Entry 6G56 (X-ray diffraction, 2.15 A resolution); this record covers chains A and B.

[Chain A (and B)]
Molecule: Alanine racemase 1
From: Staphylococcus aureus (strain Mu50 / ATCC 700699)
Notes: EC 5.1.1.1; chain B of this document is another copy of the same molecule, construct and numbering; everything in this record applies to it too
UniProtKB: P63479 (ALR1_STAAM); numbering as in UniProt (aligned over 2-382)
Chain sequence (404 residues; numbered -21 to 382; the number before each row is that of its first residue; numbers below 1 keep their minus sign (Met-21 is residue -21)):
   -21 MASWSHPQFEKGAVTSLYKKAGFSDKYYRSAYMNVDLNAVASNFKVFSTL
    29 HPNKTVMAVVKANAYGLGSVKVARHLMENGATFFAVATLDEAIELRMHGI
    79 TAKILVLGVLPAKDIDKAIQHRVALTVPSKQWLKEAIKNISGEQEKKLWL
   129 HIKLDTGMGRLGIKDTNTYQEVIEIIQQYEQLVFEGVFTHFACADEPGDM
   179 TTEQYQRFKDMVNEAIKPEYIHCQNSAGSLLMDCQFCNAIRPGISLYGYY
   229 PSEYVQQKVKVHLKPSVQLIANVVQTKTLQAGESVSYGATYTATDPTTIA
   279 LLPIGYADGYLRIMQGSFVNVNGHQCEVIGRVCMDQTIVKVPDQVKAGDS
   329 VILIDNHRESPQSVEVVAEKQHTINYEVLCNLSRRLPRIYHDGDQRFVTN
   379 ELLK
Not modelled in the structure: -21 to 1 (chain B: -21 to 0)
Construct notes: initiating methionine (-21); expression tag (-20 to 1)

[Interface between chain A and chain B]
Contacting residue pairs - 132 pairs, chain A then chain B:
  Tyr5(A) - Asp68(B)
  Tyr6(A) - Leu67(B)  hydrophobic
  Tyr6(A) - Asp68(B)  hydrogen bond (backbone-side chain)
  Tyr6(A) - Ile71(B)  hydrophobic
  Tyr6(A) - Leu88(B)
  Tyr6(A) - Pro89(B)
  Tyr6(A) - Asp92(B)
  Tyr6(A) - Lys95(B)
  Arg7(A) - Thr66(B)
  Arg7(A) - Asp68(B)
  Ser8(A) - Pro89(B)
  Lys39(A) - Met312(B)  hydrogen bond
  Lys39(A) - Asp313(B)  salt bridge
  Ala40(A) - Ala285(B)  hydrophobic
  Ala40(A) - Met312(B)  hydrophobic
  Ala40(A) - Arg363(B)
  Asn41(A) - Arg362(B)
  Tyr43(A) - Met312(B)  hydrophobic
  Ala65(A) - Asp313(B)
  Ala65(A) - Arg363(B)
  Thr66(A) - Arg7(B)
  Leu67(A) - Tyr6(B)  hydrophobic
  Asp68(A) - Tyr5(B)
  Asp68(A) - Tyr6(B)  hydrogen bond (side chain-backbone)
  Asp68(A) - Arg7(B)
  Asp68(A) - Asn378(B)  hydrogen bond
  Asp68(A) - Leu380(B)
  Asp68(A) - Leu381(B)
  Glu69(A) - Arg363(B)  salt bridge
  Glu69(A) - Leu380(B)
  Ile71(A) - Tyr6(B)  hydrophobic
  Ile71(A) - Leu381(B)  hydrophobic
  Glu72(A) - Arg362(B)  salt bridge
  Glu72(A) - Leu380(B)
  Met75(A) - Leu381(B)
  Met75(A) - Lys382(B)
  Val87(A) - Val252(B)  hydrophobic
  Leu88(A) - Tyr6(B)
  Pro89(A) - Tyr6(B)
  Pro89(A) - Arg7(B)
  Pro89(A) - Ser8(B)
  Asp92(A) - Tyr5(B)
  Asp92(A) - Tyr6(B)
  Lys95(A) - Tyr6(B)
  Pro106(A) - Gln253(B)  hydrogen bond (backbone-side chain)
  Gln109(A) - Ala325(B)
  Asp133(A) - Lys255(B)  salt bridge
  Gly135(A) - Ser262(B)
  Met136(A) - Ser262(B)
  Met136(A) - Val263(B)
  Met136(A) - Ser264(B)  hydrogen bond (backbone-backbone)
  Met136(A) - Tyr265(B)  hydrophobic
  Gly137(A) - Lys255(B)
  Gly137(A) - Ser262(B)
  Gly137(A) - Val263(B)
  Gly137(A) - Ile277(B)
  Arg138(A) - Lys255(B)  hydrogen bond (backbone-side chain)
  Arg138(A) - Leu279(B)
  Arg138(A) - Gln314(B)  hydrogen bond
  Leu139(A) - Val252(B)  hydrophobic
  Leu139(A) - Gln253(B)
  Leu139(A) - Lys255(B)
  Leu139(A) - Gln314(B)
  Gly140(A) - Gln253(B)  hydrogen bond (backbone-side chain)
  Gly140(A) - Lys255(B)  hydrogen bond (backbone-side chain)
  Lys142(A) - Thr256(B)  hydrogen bond (side chain-backbone)
  Lys142(A) - Glu261(B)  salt bridge
  His168(A) - Tyr265(B)  hydrogen bond
  Ala170(A) - Ser264(B)
  Ala170(A) - Tyr265(B)
  Ala170(A) - Gly266(B)  hydrogen bond (backbone-backbone)
  Cys171(A) - Gly266(B)
  Glu174(A) - Gly266(B)
  Val252(A) - Val87(B)  hydrophobic
  Gln253(A) - Pro106(B)  hydrogen bond (side chain-backbone)
  Gln253(A) - Leu139(B)
  Lys255(A) - Leu139(B)
  Lys255(A) - Lys142(B)
  Glu261(A) - Lys142(B)  salt bridge
  Ser262(A) - Gly135(B)
  Val263(A) - Met136(B)
  Val263(A) - Gly137(B)
  Val263(A) - Leu139(B)  hydrophobic
  Ser264(A) - Met136(B)  hydrogen bond (backbone-backbone)
  Ser264(A) - Gly137(B)  hydrogen bond (backbone-backbone)
  Ser264(A) - Arg138(B)  hydrogen bond (backbone-side chain)
  Ser264(A) - Ala170(B)
  Tyr265(A) - Arg138(B)
  Tyr265(A) - Leu139(B)  hydrogen bond (side chain-backbone)
  Tyr284(A) - Tyr354(B)
  Tyr284(A) - Glu355(B)
  Ala285(A) - Ala40(B)  hydrophobic
  Ala285(A) - Cys358(B)  hydrophobic
  Leu289(A) - Glu355(B)
  Leu289(A) - Asn359(B)
  Arg290(A) - Thr351(B)  hydrogen bond
  Arg290(A) - Ile352(B)
  Arg290(A) - Glu355(B)  hydrogen bond (backbone-side chain)
  Cys311(A) - Arg138(B)
  Met312(A) - Lys39(B)
  Met312(A) - Ala40(B)  hydrophobic
  Met312(A) - Tyr43(B)  hydrophobic
  Met312(A) - Tyr354(B)  hydrophobic
  Met312(A) - Cys358(B)  hydrophobic
  Asp313(A) - Lys39(B)  salt bridge
  Asp313(A) - Ala65(B)
  Gln314(A) - Arg138(B)
  Thr351(A) - Arg290(B)  hydrogen bond
  Ile352(A) - Arg290(B)
  Tyr354(A) - Tyr284(B)
  Tyr354(A) - Met312(B)  hydrophobic
  Glu355(A) - Tyr284(B)
  Glu355(A) - Leu289(B)
  Glu355(A) - Arg290(B)  hydrogen bond (side chain-backbone)
  Cys358(A) - Ala285(B)  hydrophobic
  Cys358(A) - Met312(B)  hydrophobic
  Asn359(A) - Leu289(B)
  Arg362(A) - Asn41(B)
  Arg362(A) - Glu72(B)  salt bridge
  Arg362(A) - Glu379(B)  salt bridge
  Arg363(A) - Ala40(B)
  Arg363(A) - Ala65(B)
  Arg363(A) - Glu69(B)  salt bridge
  Asn378(A) - Asp68(B)  hydrogen bond
  Glu379(A) - Arg362(B)  salt bridge
  Glu379(A) - Glu379(B)
  Leu380(A) - Asp68(B)
  Leu380(A) - Glu69(B)
  Leu380(A) - Glu72(B)
  Leu381(A) - Asp68(B)
  Leu381(A) - Ile71(B)  hydrophobic
  Leu381(A) - Met75(B)
Other interface residues (no listed pair), chain A (73 interface residues in all): Lys4, His76, Ser107, Phe169, Met178, Gly266, Ile277, Leu279, Ala325, Lys382
Other interface residues (no listed pair), chain B (70 interface residues in all): Lys4, His76, Ser107, Gln109, Asp133, Gly140, Ala267, His350

[Overview]
73 residues of chain A face 70 of chain B across their interface; the contacts include 23 hydrogen bonds and
11 salt bridges. Polar pairs include Lys39(A)-Asp313(B), Glu69(A)-Arg363(B) and Glu72(A)-Arg362(B).
Both chains are Alanine racemase 1 (Staphylococcus aureus (strain Mu50 / ATCC 700699)). Entry 6G56
(Apo-structure of the alanine racemase from Staphylococcus aureus) was determined by X-ray diffraction,
deposited together with 6G58 and 6G59.
